PDB entry 4O5E | X-ray diffraction, 2.53 A resolution | chains A and T of the 4 polymer chains in the assembly

Chain A:
Name: DNA polymerase beta
Organism: Homo sapiens
Notes: EC 2.7.7.7, 4.2.99.-; fragment: DNA polymerase beta
UniProtKB: P06746 (DPOLB_HUMAN); residue numbers follow UniProt; this construct covers 7-335
Sequence (329 residues; row label = number of the first residue in the row):
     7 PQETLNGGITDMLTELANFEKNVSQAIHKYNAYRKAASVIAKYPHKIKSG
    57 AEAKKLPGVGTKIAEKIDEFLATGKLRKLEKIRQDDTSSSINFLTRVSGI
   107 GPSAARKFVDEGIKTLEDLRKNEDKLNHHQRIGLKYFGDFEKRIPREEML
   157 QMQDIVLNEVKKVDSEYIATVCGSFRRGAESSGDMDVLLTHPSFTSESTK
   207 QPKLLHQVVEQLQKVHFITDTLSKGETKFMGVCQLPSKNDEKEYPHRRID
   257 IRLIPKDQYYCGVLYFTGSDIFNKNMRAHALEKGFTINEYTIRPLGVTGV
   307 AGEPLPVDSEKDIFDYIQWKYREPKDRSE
Disordered / not traced: 205-206
Ion coordination: Na+ site 1: Lys60, Val65 (shared with 1 residue of chain D); Na+ site 2: Thr101, Val103, Ile106 (shared with 1 residue of chain P); Mg2+: Asp190 (together with 1FZ)
Small-molecule neighbours: 1FZ (5'-O-[(R)-hydroxy{[(R)-hydroxy(phosphonooxy)phosphoryl]amino}phosphoryl]thymidine): Arg149, Gly179, Ser180, Arg183, Ser188, Gly189, Asp190, Tyr271, Phe272, Thr273, Gly274, Ser275, Asp276, Asn279
Swiss-Prot annotation at these positions:
  - region: Arg183 to Asp192 (DNA-binding)
  - active site: Lys72 (Nucleophile)
  - binding site (K(+)): Lys60, Leu62, Val65, Thr101, Val103, Ile106
  - binding site (Na(+)): Lys60, Leu62, Val65, Thr101, Val103, Ile106
  - binding site (dATP): Arg149, Ser180, Arg183, Gly189, Asp190
  - binding site (dCTP): Arg149, Ser180, Arg183, Gly189, Asp190
  - binding site (dGTP): Arg149, Ser180, Arg183, Gly189, Asp190, Asp192
  - binding site (dTTP): Arg149, Ser180, Arg183, Gly189, Asp190
  - binding site (Mg(2+)): Asp190, Asp192, Asp256
  - modified residue: Lys72 (N6-acetyllysine), Arg83 (Omega-N-methylarginine), Arg152 (Omega-N-methylarginine)
  - cross-link (Glycyl lysine isopeptide (Lys-Gly)): Lys41 (interchain with G-Cter in ubiquitin), Lys61 (interchain with G-Cter in ubiquitin), Lys81 (interchain with G-Cter in ubiquitin)
  - natural variant: Leu22 (L22P: Found in a gastric cancer sample; uncertain significance), Tyr39 (Y39C: Found in a gastric cancer sample; uncertain significance), Gly118 (G118V: Decreased DNA-directed DNA polymerase activity), Arg137 (R137Q: Decreased function in base-excision repair), Arg149 (R149I: Decreased DNA-directed DNA polymerase activity), Asp160 (D160N: Found in a gastric cancer sample; uncertain significance), Cys239 (C239R: Found in a gastric cancer sample; uncertain significance), Lys289 (K289M: Found in a colon cancer sample; uncertain significance), Asn294 (N294D: Found in a gastric cancer sample; uncertain significance), Glu295 (E295K: Found in a gastric cancer sample; uncertain significance)
  - mutagenesis: Phe25 (F25W: No effect on 5'-dRP lyase activity. Decreased ssDNA binding), His34 (H34G: Decreased 5'-dRP lyase activity. Decreased ssDNA binding), Lys35 (K35A: Decreased 5'-dRP lyase activity. Decreased ssDNA binding. Loss of 5'-dRP lyase activity; when associated with A-68 and A-72. Decreased ssDNA binding; when associated with A-68 and A-72 ...), Tyr39 (Y39F: No effect on 5'-dRP lyase activity; Y39Q: Abolishes DNA polymerase and 5'-dRP lyase activity), Lys41 (K41R: Abolishes ubiquitination; when associated with R-61 and R-81), Lys60 (K60A: Decreased 5'-dRP lyase activity. Decreased ssDNA binding), Lys61 (K61R: Abolishes ubiquitination; when associated with R-41 and R-81), Lys68 (K68A: No effect on 5'-dRP lyase activity. Decreased ssDNA binding. Loss of 5'-dRP lyase activity; when associated with A-35 and A-72. Decreased ssDNA binding; when associated with A-35 and A-72 ...), Glu71 (E71Q: No effect on 5'-dRP lyase activity. No effect on structure shown by circular dichroism. No effect on ssDNA binding), Lys72 (K72A: Severely reduced 5'-dRP lyase activity. Does not affect ssDNA binding. Loss of 5'-dRP lyase activity; when associated with A-35 and A-68. Decreased ssDNA binding ...), Glu75 (E75A: Slightly decreased 5'-dRP lyase activity. Decreased ssDNA binding. No effect on structure shown by circular dichroism), Lys81 (K81R: Abolishes ubiquitination; when associated with R-41 and R-61), 5 further mutagenesis entries in UniProt
Reported in the primary citation:
  - catalytic residues: Asp256 (citing earlier work)

Chain T:
Molecule: 16-nt DNA strand
Notes: fragment: template DNA
Sequence (16 nucleotides; each row starts with the number of its first residue):
     1 CCGACXTCGCATCAGC
Modified / non-standard residues: FMG (2-amino-9-(2-deoxy-2-fluoro-5-O-phosphono-beta-D-arabinofuranosyl)-7-methyl-6-oxo-6,9-dihydro-1H-purin-7-ium) at position 6

How chain A and chain T interact:
Residue-residue contacts - 16 pairs, chain A then chain T:
  His34(A) with DC5(T), stacking on the base
  Asn133(A) with DT12(T), phosphate contact
  His134(A) with DT12(T), phosphate contact
  Ser229(A) with DC10(T), phosphate contact; DA11(T), phosphate contact
  Lys230(A) with DC10(T), hydrogen bond to the phosphate; DA11(T), hydrogen bond to the phosphate
  Gly231(A) with DC10(T), phosphate contact
  Glu232(A) with DC10(T), hydrogen bond to the phosphate
  Thr233(A) with DG9(T), hydrogen bond to the phosphate; DC10(T), hydrogen bond to the phosphate
  Lys234(A) with DG9(T), hydrogen bond to the base; DC10(T), hydrogen bond to the phosphate
  Tyr271(A) with FMG_6(T), base contact
  Tyr296(A) with DC8(T), sugar contact; DG9(T), phosphate contact
Interface residues without a listed pair, chain A (13 interface residues in all): Leu228, Glu295

Summary:
13 residues of chain A face 7 of chain T across their interface, with 7 hydrogen bonds and 1 aromatic stacking
contact. Among the polar pairs are Lys234(A)-DG9(T), Lys230(A)-DC10(T) and Lys230(A)-DA11(T). Ligands of chain
A: compound 1FZ. From the paper: the catalytic residue Asp256(A).
Chain A is DNA polymerase beta (Homo sapiens) and chain T is a 16-nt DNA strand; the structure, Structure of
human DNA polymerase complexed with N7MG in the template base paired with incoming non-hydrolyzable ..., was
determined by X-ray diffraction (same publication as 4O5C, 4O5K and 4P2H).
